4I54 - chain A; structure by X-ray diffraction, 2.50 A resolution.

Chain A:
Molecule: HIV-1 glycoprotein
From: Human immunodeficiency virus type 1
Sequence (353 residues; row label = number of the first residue in the row; note: 96 numbers in that range are skipped by the numbering (no residue carries them; nothing is unmodelled there)):
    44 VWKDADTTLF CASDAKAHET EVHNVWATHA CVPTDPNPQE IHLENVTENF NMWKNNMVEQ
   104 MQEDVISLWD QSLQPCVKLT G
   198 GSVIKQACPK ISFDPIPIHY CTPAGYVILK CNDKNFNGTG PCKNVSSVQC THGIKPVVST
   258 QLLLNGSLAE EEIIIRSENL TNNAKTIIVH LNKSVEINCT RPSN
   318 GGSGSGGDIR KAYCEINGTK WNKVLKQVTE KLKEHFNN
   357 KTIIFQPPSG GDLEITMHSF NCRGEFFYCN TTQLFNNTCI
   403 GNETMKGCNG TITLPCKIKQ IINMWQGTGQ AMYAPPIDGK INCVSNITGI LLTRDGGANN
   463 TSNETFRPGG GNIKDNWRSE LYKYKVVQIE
Disordered / not traced: 318-323, 403-410
Cystine bridges: C54-C74, C119-C205, C218-C247, C228-C239, C296-C331, C378-C445, C385-C418
Covalent attachments: N-acetylglucosamine (NAG) linked to N234, N262, N276, N289, N295, N334, N355, N386
Small-molecule neighbours: DMJ-II-121 (1C1; amino({[(1R,2R)-1-({[(4-chloro-3-fluorophenyl)amino](oxo)acetyl}amino)-2,3-dihydro-1H-inden-2-yl]methyl}amino)methanimi nium): W112, V255, S256, T257, E370, I371, S375, F376, N377, F382, I424, N425, M426, W427, G429, T430, G431, G472, G473, N474, I475
Reported in the primary citation:
  - binding site for DMJ-II-121: N425, M426, G473

Overview:
Chain A binds DMJ-II-121. N-acetylglucosamine is covalently linked to N234, N262, N276, N289, N295 and N334
and 2 more. The paper reports a binding site for DMJ-II-121 at N425, M426 and G473.
Chain A is HIV-1 glycoprotein (Human immunodeficiency virus type 1); the structure, Crystal structure of clade
A/E 93TH057 HIV-1 gp120 H375S core in complex with DMJ-II-121, was determined by X-ray diffraction together
with 4I53 from the same study.
